Entry 5UZ7 (electron microscopy, 4.10 A resolution (low resolution: residue-level contacts below are approximate; hydrogen-bond / salt-bridge calls are withheld)); this record covers chains A and N of the 5 polymer chains in the assembly.

# Chain A
Name: Guanine nucleotide-binding protein G(s) subunit alpha isoforms short
Organism: Homo sapiens
Reference sequence: P63092 (GNAS2_HUMAN), isoform P63092-2; the author numbering skips numbers that UniProt does not, so the offset changes along the chain: 1-47 = UniProt 1-47; 62-394 = UniProt 48-380
Chain sequence (380 residues; row label = number of the first residue in the row; note: 14 numbers in that range are skipped by the numbering (no residue carries them; nothing is unmodelled there)):
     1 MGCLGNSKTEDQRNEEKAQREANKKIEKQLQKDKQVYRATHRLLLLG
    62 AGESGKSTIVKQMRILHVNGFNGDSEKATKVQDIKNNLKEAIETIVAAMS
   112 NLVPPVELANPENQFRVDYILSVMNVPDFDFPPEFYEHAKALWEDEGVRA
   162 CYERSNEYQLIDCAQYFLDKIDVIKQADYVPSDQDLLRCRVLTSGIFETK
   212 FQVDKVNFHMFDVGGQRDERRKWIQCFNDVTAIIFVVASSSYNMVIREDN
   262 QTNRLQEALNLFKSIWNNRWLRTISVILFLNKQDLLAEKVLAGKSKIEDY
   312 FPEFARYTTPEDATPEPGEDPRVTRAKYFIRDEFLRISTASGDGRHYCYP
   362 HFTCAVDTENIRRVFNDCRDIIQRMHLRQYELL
Not modelled in the structure: 1-8, 62-206, 251-263, 293-308, 322-330, 366-369

# Chain N
Name: Nanobody 35
Organism: Lama Glama
Notes: antibody fragment or engineered binder
Chain sequence (138 residues; each row starts with the number of its first residue):
     1 QVQLQESGGGLVQPGGSLRLSCAASGFTFSNYKMNWVRQAPGKGLEWVSD
    51 ISQSGASISYTGSVKGRFTISRDNAKNTLYLQMNSLKPEDTAVYYCARCP
   101 APFTRDCFDVTSTTYAYRGQGTQVTVSSHHHHHHEPEA
Not modelled in the structure: 129-138
Cystine bridges: C22-C96, C99-C107

# Interface between chain A and chain N
Residue-residue contacts (20; chain A residue first):
  R228(A) with T114(N)
  D229(A) with T111(N); T113(N)
  E230(A) with T114(N); Y115(N)
  R232(A) with P100(N); F108(N)
  Q267(A) with W47(N)
  N271(A) with W47(N); C107(N)
  K274(A) with S59(N)
  S275(A) with D106(N); C107(N); F108(N)
  N278(A) with R105(N)
  N279(A) with D106(N)
  Y311(A) with K43(N); G62(N); S63(N)
  P313(A) with G62(N)
Also at the interface, not in a pair above, chain A (15 interface residues in all): N264, E268, F312
Also at the interface, not in a pair above, chain N (18 interface residues in all): E46, T61, V110, Y117

# In short
15 residues of chain A face 18 of chain N across their interface.
Here chain A is Guanine nucleotide-binding protein G(s) subunit alpha isoforms short (Homo sapiens) and chain
N is Nanobody 35 (Lama Glama). Entry 5UZ7 (Volta phase plate cryo-electron microscopy structure of a
calcitonin receptor-heterotrimeric Gs protein complex) was determined by electron microscopy.
